Entry 8GUQ (electron microscopy, 3.08 A resolution); this record covers chains B and S of the 5 polymer chains in the assembly.

[Chain B]
Name: Guanine nucleotide-binding protein G(I)/G(S)/G(T) subunit beta-1
Organism: Homo sapiens
Reference sequence: P62873 (GBB1_HUMAN); numbering as in UniProt (aligned over 1-340)
Chain sequence (340 residues; numbered 1 to 340; the number before each row is that of its first residue):
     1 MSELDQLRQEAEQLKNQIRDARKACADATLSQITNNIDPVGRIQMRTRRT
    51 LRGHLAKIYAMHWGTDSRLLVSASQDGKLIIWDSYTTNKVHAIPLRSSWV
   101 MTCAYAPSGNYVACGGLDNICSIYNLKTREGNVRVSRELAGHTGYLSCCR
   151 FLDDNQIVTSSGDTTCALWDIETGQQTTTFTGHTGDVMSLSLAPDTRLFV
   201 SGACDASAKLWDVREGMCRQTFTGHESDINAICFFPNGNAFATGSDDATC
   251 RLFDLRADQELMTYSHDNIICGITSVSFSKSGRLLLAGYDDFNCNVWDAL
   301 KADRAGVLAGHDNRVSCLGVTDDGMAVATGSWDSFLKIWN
Unresolved in the structure: 1-2
Swiss-Prot annotation at these positions:
  - modified residue: Ser2 (N-acetylserine), His266 (Phosphohistidine)
  - natural variant: Leu30 (L30F: In MRD42; uncertain significance), Arg52 (R52G: In MRD42), Gly64 (G64V: In MRD42), Asp76 (D76E: In MRD42; D76G: In MRD42), Gly77 (G77S: In MRD42), Lys78 (K78R: In MRD42), Ile80 (I80N: In MRD42; I80T: In MRD42), His91 (H91R: In MRD42; uncertain significance), Ala92 (A92T: In MRD42), Pro94 (P94S: In MRD42), Leu95 (L95P: In MRD42), Arg96 (R96L: In MRD42), 5 further natural variant entries in UniProt

[Chain S]
Name: scFv16
Organism: Homo sapiens
Notes: antibody fragment or engineered binder
Chain sequence (259 residues; row label = number of the first residue in the row; note: 2 numbers in that range are skipped by the numbering (no residue carries them; nothing is unmodelled there); a row labelled like 121A-121N holds insertion residues (121A, then the next letters in order)):
     1 DVQLVESGGGLVQPGGSRKLSCSASGFAFSSFGMHWVRQAPEKGLEWVAY
    51 ISSGSGTIYYADTVKGRFTISRDDPKNTLFLQMTSLRSEDTAMYYCVRSI
   101 YYYGSSPFDFWGQGTTLTVSS
121A-121N GGGGSGGGGSGGGG
   124 SDIVMTQATSSVPVTPGESVSISCRSSKSLLHSNGNTYLYWFLQRPGQSP
   174 QLLIYRMSNLASGVPDRFSGSGSGTAFTLTISRLEAEDVGVYYCMQHLEY
   224 PLTFGAGTKLELKAAAHHHHHHHH
Unresolved in the structure: 1, 121A-121N, 236-247
Cystine bridges: Cys22-Cys96, Cys147-Cys217

[How chain B and chain S interact]
Residue-residue contacts - 12 pairs, chain B then chain S:
  Arg68(B) - Tyr103(S)
  Leu69(B) - Tyr103(S)  hydrophobic
  Val90(B) - Tyr102(S)  hydrophobic
  Arg129(B) - Val2(S)
  Arg129(B) - Arg98(S)
  Arg129(B) - Phe110(S)
  Glu130(B) - Gly26(S)
  Glu130(B) - Phe27(S)
  Glu130(B) - Ala28(S)  hydrogen bond (backbone-backbone)
  Glu130(B) - Phe32(S)
  Gly131(B) - Phe32(S)
  Asn132(B) - Ala28(S)
Also at the interface, not in a pair above, chain B (9 interface residues in all): Asp83, His91
Also at the interface, not in a pair above, chain S (10 interface residues in all): Ser31

[In short]
9 residues of chain B face 10 of chain S across their interface; the contacts include 1 hydrogen bond. Its one
hydrogen bond, Glu130(B)-Ala28(S), is backbone to backbone.
Chain B is Guanine nucleotide-binding protein G(I)/G(S)/G(T) subunit beta-1 and chain S is scFv16, both from
Homo sapiens; the structure, Cryo-EM structure of CB2-G protein complex, was determined by electron microscopy
together with 8GUR, 8GUS and 8GUT from the same study.
